Entry 2OK4 (X-ray diffraction, 1.45 A resolution); this record covers chains H and A of the 4 polymer chains in the assembly.

[Chain H]
Name: Aromatic amine dehydrogenase, small subunit
Source organism: Alcaligenes faecalis
Notes: EC 1.4.99.4; fragment: (Residues: 48-182)
UniProt: Q0VKG6 (Q0VKG6_ALCFA); numbering as in UniProt (aligned over 48-182)
Chain sequence (135 residues; numbered 48 to 182; the number before each row is that of its first residue):
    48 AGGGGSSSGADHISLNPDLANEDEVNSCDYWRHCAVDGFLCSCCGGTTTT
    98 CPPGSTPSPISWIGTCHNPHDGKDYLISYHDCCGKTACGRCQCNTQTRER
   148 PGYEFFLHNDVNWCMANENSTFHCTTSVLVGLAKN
Not modelled in the structure: 48-58, 181-182
Sequence notes: modified residue (109)
Modified / non-standard residues: Trp-109 ((S)-2-amino-3-(6,7-dihydro-6-imino-7-oxo-1H-indol-3-yl)propanoic acid; TQQ)
Cystine bridges: Cys-75/Cys-140, Cys-81/Cys-113, Cys-88/Cys-171, Cys-90/Cys-138, Cys-91/Cys-135, Cys-98/Cys-129, Cys-130/Cys-161
Covalently attached groups: covalent link Trp-109/Trp-160; phenylacetaldehyde (HY1) linked to Trp-109
Ligand contacts: phenylacetaldehyde (HY1): Asp-84, Asp-128, Asn-156, Asp-157, Val-158, Asn-159, Trp-160, Phe-169, Thr-172

[Chain A]
Name: Aromatic amine dehydrogenase, large subunit
Source organism: Alcaligenes faecalis
Notes: EC 1.4.99.4; fragment: (Residues: 73-433)
UniProt: Q0VKG7 (Q0VKG7_ALCFA); residues 73-433 here correspond to UniProt positions 5-365 (UniProt number = residue number - 68)
Chain sequence (361 residues; numbered 73 to 433; the number before each row is that of its first residue):
    73 REVLTGGHSVSAPQENRIYVMDSVFMHLTESRVHVYDYTNGKFLGMVPTA
   123 FNGHVQVSNDGKKIYTMTTYHERITRGKRSDVVEVWDADKLTFEKEISLP
   173 PKRVQGLNYDGLFRQTTDGKFIVLQNASPATSIGIVDVAKGDYVEDVTAA
   223 AGCWSVIPQPNRPRSFMTICGDGGLLTINLGEDGKVASQSRSKQMFSVKD
   273 DPIFIAPALDKDKAHFVSYYGNVYSADFSGDEVKVDGPWSLLNDEDKAKN
   323 WVPGGYNLVGLHRASGRMYVFMHPDGKEGTHKFPAAEIWVMDTKTKQRVA
   373 RIPGRDALSMTIDQQRNLMLTLDGGNVNVYDISQPEPKLLRTIEGAAEAS
   423 LQVQFHPVGGT
Not modelled in the structure: 73
Sequence notes: conflict Thr-433 (Val365 in Q0VKG7)
Cystine bridges: Cys-225/Cys-242
Ligand contacts: phenylacetaldehyde (HY1): Phe-97, Leu-100, Gly-178, Leu-179

[Interface between chain H and chain A]
Residue-residue contacts (69; chain H residue first):
  Asp-84(H) with Leu-179(A)
  Phe-86(H) with Phe-97(A), hydrophobic; Met-98(A), hydrophobic
  Ile-107(H) with Pro-201(A), hydrophobic
  Gly-131(H) with Thr-147(A)
  Lys-132(H) with Thr-147(A)
  Thr-133(H) with Thr-101(A); Thr-147(A)
  Ala-134(H) with Phe-97(A); Met-98(A)
  Gly-136(H) with Met-98(A)
  Gln-139(H) with Phe-97(A)
  Asn-141(H) with Tyr-328(A), hydrogen bond
  Gln-143(H) with Gly-351(A); His-353(A); Lys-354(A), hydrogen bond
  Thr-144(H) with Glu-350(A)
  Arg-145(H) with Glu-350(A), hydrogen bond (backbone-side chain)
  Glu-146(H) with Tyr-291(A), hydrogen bond (backbone-side chain); His-353(A), salt bridge; Lys-354(A), salt bridge
  Arg-147(H) with Pro-274(A); Tyr-291(A); Glu-350(A), salt bridge
  Pro-148(H) with Ile-275(A); Ile-277(A), hydrophobic; Tyr-291(A)
  Gly-149(H) with Trp-226(A)
  Tyr-150(H) with Trp-226(A); Ile-241(A), hydrophobic; Gly-243(A); Phe-268(A); Pro-274(A); Ile-275(A), hydrogen bond (side chain-backbone); Ile-277(A), hydrophobic
  Glu-151(H) with Val-270(A); Lys-271(A), salt bridge
  Phe-152(H) with Ala-199(A), hydrophobic; Pro-201(A); Trp-226(A), hydrophobic
  Phe-153(H) with Pro-201(A), hydrophobic
  Asn-156(H) with Lys-354(A), hydrogen bond
  Asp-157(H) with Gly-178(A); Leu-179(A), hydrogen bond (backbone-backbone); Tyr-181(A), hydrogen bond; Tyr-328(A); Lys-354(A), salt bridge
  Val-158(H) with Gln-177(A); Gly-178(A); Trp-226(A), hydrophobic
  Asn-159(H) with Phe-123(A); Gln-177(A), hydrogen bond (backbone-backbone)
  Trp-160(H) with Pro-201(A), hydrophobic
  Met-162(H) with Arg-151(A), hydrogen bond (backbone-side chain); Gln-177(A); Ala-199(A); Pro-201(A), hydrophobic
  Ala-163(H) with Ser-200(A)
  Asn-166(H) with His-143(A), hydrogen bond; Ile-146(A), hydrogen bond (side chain-backbone); Thr-147(A), hydrogen bond (side chain-backbone); Arg-148(A)
  Ser-167(H) with Phe-123(A); His-143(A), hydrogen bond; Arg-151(A); Gln-177(A), hydrogen bond
  Thr-168(H) with Ile-146(A), hydrogen bond (side chain-backbone)
  Phe-169(H) with Phe-97(A), hydrophobic; Phe-123(A)
Other interface residues (no listed pair), chain H (35 interface residues in all): Leu-154, His-155, Glu-165
Other interface residues (no listed pair), chain A (37 interface residues in all): Thr-141, Val-176, Thr-203, Gly-224, Cys-242, Tyr-292

[Overview]
Chain H and chain A form an interface of 35 and 37 residues respectively; the contacts include 16 hydrogen
bonds and 5 salt bridges. Polar contacts include Glu-146(H)/His-353(A), Glu-146(H)/Lys-354(A) and
Arg-147(H)/Glu-350(A). Ligands of chain A: phenylacetaldehyde. Covalently linked phenylacetaldehyde: at
Trp-109(H).
Chain H is Aromatic amine dehydrogenase, small subunit and chain A is Aromatic amine dehydrogenase, large
subunit, both from Alcaligenes faecalis; the structure, Crystal structure of aromatic amine dehydrogenase
TTQ-phenylacetaldehyde adduct oxidized with ferricyanide, was determined by X-ray diffraction, deposited
together with 2I0R, 2I0S, 2I0T, 2OIZ, 2OJY and 2OK6.
